Entry 2DXB (X-ray diffraction, 2.25 A resolution); this record covers chains K and L of the 12 polymer chains in the assembly.

== Chain K ==
Name: Thiocyanate hydrolase subunit beta
Source organism: Thiobacillus thioparus
Notes: EC 3.5.5.8
UniProtKB: O66186 (SCNB_THITI); residues 1-157 here correspond to UniProt positions 0-156 (UniProt number = residue number - 1)
Chain sequence (157 residues; each row starts with the number of its first residue):
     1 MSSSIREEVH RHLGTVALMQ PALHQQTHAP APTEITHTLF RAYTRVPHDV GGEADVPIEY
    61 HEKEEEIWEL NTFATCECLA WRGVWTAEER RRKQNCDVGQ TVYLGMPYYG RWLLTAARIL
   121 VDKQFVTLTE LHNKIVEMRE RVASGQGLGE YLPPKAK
Unresolved in the structure: 1-2, 155-157

== Chain L ==
Name: Thiocyanate hydrolase subunit gamma
Source organism: Thiobacillus thioparus
Notes: EC 3.5.5.8
UniProtKB: O66188 (SCNC_THITI); residues 1-243 here correspond to UniProt positions 0-242 (UniProt number = residue number - 1)
Chain sequence (243 residues; row label = number of the first residue in the row):
     1 MSADHDHDHD HDHDHKPAPM VEEVSDFEIL EMAVRELAIE KGLFSAEDHR VWKDYVHTLG
    61 PLPAARLVAK AWLDPEYKKL CIEDGVEASK AVGVNWVTSP PTQFGTPSDY CNLRVLADSP
   121 TLKHVVVCTL CSCYPRPILG QSPEWYRSPN YRRRLVRWPR QVLAEFGLQL PSEVQIRVAD
   181 SNQKTRYIVM PVRPEGTDGW TEDQLAEIVT RDCLIGVAVP KPGITVNAKR PVLKANRPVH
   241 HDH
Unresolved in the structure: 1-23, 240-243
Modified residues: Cys-131 (3-sulfinoalanine; CSD); Cys-133 (s-hydroxycysteine; CSO)
Bound ions: Co3+: Cys-128, Cys-131, Ser-132, Cys-133

== Interface between chain K and chain L ==
Residue-residue contacts (150):
  His-48(K) / Thr-129(L)
  His-48(K) / Leu-130(L)
  His-48(K) / Arg-152(L)
  Asp-49(K) / Leu-130(L)
  Val-50(K) / Thr-129(L)
  Val-50(K) / Arg-152(L)
  Val-50(K) / Arg-153(L)
  Gly-51(K) / Arg-152(L)
  Gly-51(K) / Arg-153(L)
  Gly-52(K) / Arg-153(L)  hydrogen bond (backbone-backbone)
  Gly-52(K) / Val-156(L)
  Gly-52(K) / Arg-157(L)  hydrogen bond (backbone-side chain)
  Glu-53(K) / Arg-153(L)  salt bridge
  Glu-53(K) / Trp-158(L)
  Ala-54(K) / Trp-158(L)  hydrophobic
  Asp-55(K) / Asn-150(L)  hydrogen bond
  Asp-55(K) / Arg-153(L)  salt bridge
  Asp-55(K) / Arg-154(L)
  Val-56(K) / Asn-150(L)  hydrogen bond (backbone-side chain)
  Val-56(K) / Arg-154(L)  hydrogen bond (backbone-side chain)
  Pro-57(K) / Arg-154(L)
  Pro-57(K) / Glu-165(L)
  Ile-58(K) / Asn-150(L)
  Glu-59(K) / Pro-231(L)
  Tyr-60(K) / Trp-145(L)  hydrophobic
  Tyr-60(K) / Ser-148(L)
  Tyr-60(K) / Asn-150(L)  hydrogen bond
  Tyr-60(K) / Tyr-151(L)
  Tyr-60(K) / Arg-154(L)  hydrogen bond
  Tyr-60(K) / Phe-166(L)  hydrophobic
  Tyr-60(K) / Arg-230(L)
  Tyr-60(K) / Pro-231(L)
  His-61(K) / Glu-144(L)
  His-61(K) / Trp-145(L)
  His-61(K) / Pro-231(L)
  His-61(K) / Leu-233(L)
  Glu-62(K) / Trp-145(L)  hydrogen bond
  Glu-62(K) / Arg-211(L)  salt bridge
  Glu-62(K) / Arg-230(L)  salt bridge
  Glu-62(K) / Pro-231(L)  hydrogen bond (backbone-backbone)
  Glu-62(K) / Val-232(L)
  Glu-62(K) / Leu-233(L)  hydrogen bond (backbone-backbone)
  Lys-63(K) / Glu-144(L)
  Lys-63(K) / Leu-233(L)
  Glu-64(K) / Leu-233(L)  hydrogen bond (backbone-backbone)
  Glu-64(K) / Lys-234(L)  salt bridge
  Glu-64(K) / Ala-235(L)  hydrogen bond (side chain-backbone)
  Glu-64(K) / Pro-238(L)
  Glu-65(K) / Pro-238(L)
  Glu-65(K) / Val-239(L)  hydrogen bond (backbone-backbone)
  Glu-66(K) / Ala-235(L)
  Glu-66(K) / Asn-236(L)  hydrogen bond (side chain-backbone)
  Glu-66(K) / Arg-237(L)  hydrogen bond (side chain-backbone)
  Glu-66(K) / Val-239(L)
  Ile-67(K) / Arg-237(L)  hydrogen bond (backbone-backbone)
  Ile-67(K) / Pro-238(L)
  Ile-67(K) / Val-239(L)  hydrophobic
  Trp-68(K) / Phe-27(L)
  Trp-68(K) / Glu-28(L)
  Trp-68(K) / Glu-31(L)
  Leu-70(K) / Lys-53(L)
  Leu-70(K) / Val-239(L)  hydrophobic
  Asn-71(K) / Glu-31(L)
  Asn-71(K) / Arg-35(L)  hydrogen bond
  Asn-71(K) / His-49(L)  hydrogen bond (backbone-side chain)
  Asn-71(K) / Lys-53(L)  hydrogen bond
  Thr-72(K) / Glu-31(L)
  Phe-73(K) / Trp-52(L)
  Phe-73(K) / Val-56(L)  hydrophobic
  Phe-73(K) / Arg-136(L)
  Ala-74(K) / His-49(L)
  Ala-74(K) / Trp-52(L)
  Ala-74(K) / Lys-53(L)
  Thr-75(K) / Phe-44(L)
  Thr-75(K) / His-49(L)  hydrogen bond
  Glu-77(K) / Trp-52(L)
  Glu-77(K) / Thr-106(L)
  Glu-77(K) / Pro-107(L)
  Glu-77(K) / Ser-108(L)  hydrogen bond
  Cys-78(K) / Phe-44(L)  hydrophobic
  Cys-78(K) / Asp-48(L)  hydrogen bond (side chain-backbone)
  Cys-78(K) / His-49(L)
  Cys-78(K) / Trp-52(L)  hydrophobic
  Leu-79(K) / Leu-43(L)  hydrophobic
  Leu-79(K) / Phe-44(L)  hydrophobic
  Ala-80(K) / Pro-107(L)  hydrophobic
  Trp-81(K) / Asp-48(L)
  Trp-81(K) / Trp-52(L)  hydrophobic
  Trp-81(K) / Pro-101(L)
  Trp-81(K) / Thr-102(L)
  Trp-81(K) / Phe-104(L)
  Trp-81(K) / Pro-107(L)
  Arg-82(K) / Leu-43(L)
  Arg-82(K) / Phe-44(L)
  Arg-82(K) / Asp-48(L)  salt bridge
  Val-84(K) / Leu-43(L)  hydrophobic
  Ala-87(K) / Pro-107(L)
  Ala-87(K) / Ser-108(L)
  Ala-87(K) / Tyr-110(L)
  Glu-88(K) / Tyr-110(L)
  Arg-90(K) / Ser-108(L)  hydrogen bond
  Arg-91(K) / Ser-108(L)  hydrogen bond (side chain-backbone)
  Arg-91(K) / Tyr-110(L)  hydrogen bond
  Arg-91(K) / Cys-131(L)
  Arg-91(K) / Cys-133(L)
  Arg-91(K) / Arg-186(L)
  Asn-95(K) / Cys-131(L)
  Tyr-103(K) / Leu-130(L)
  Tyr-103(K) / Arg-152(L)  hydrogen bond
  Leu-104(K) / Pro-149(L)  hydrophobic
  Leu-104(K) / Arg-153(L)
  Met-106(K) / Phe-27(L)  hydrophobic
  Tyr-108(K) / Ser-132(L)  hydrogen bond
  Tyr-108(K) / Arg-147(L)
  Tyr-109(K) / Gln-141(L)
  Tyr-109(K) / Arg-147(L)
  Gly-110(K) / Phe-27(L)
  Leu-113(K) / Phe-27(L)
  Leu-113(K) / Leu-30(L)  hydrophobic
  Leu-113(K) / Glu-31(L)
  Leu-114(K) / Leu-30(L)  hydrophobic
  Ala-117(K) / Val-34(L)  hydrophobic
  Leu-120(K) / Val-34(L)
  Leu-120(K) / Leu-43(L)  hydrophobic
  Phe-125(K) / Lys-41(L)
  Phe-125(K) / Leu-43(L)  hydrophobic
  Val-126(K) / Lys-41(L)
  Glu-130(K) / Lys-41(L)  salt bridge
  Leu-131(K) / Leu-37(L)  hydrophobic
  Lys-134(K) / Ala-33(L)
  Lys-134(K) / Glu-36(L)  salt bridge
  Lys-134(K) / Leu-37(L)
  Lys-134(K) / Glu-40(L)  salt bridge
  Ile-135(K) / Leu-30(L)  hydrophobic
  Ile-135(K) / Ala-33(L)  hydrophobic
  Met-138(K) / Ile-29(L)  hydrophobic
  Met-138(K) / Met-32(L)  hydrophobic
  Met-138(K) / Ala-33(L)
  Met-138(K) / Glu-36(L)
  Arg-141(K) / Met-32(L)
  Arg-141(K) / Glu-36(L)  salt bridge
  Leu-148(K) / Val-24(L)  hydrophobic
  Leu-148(K) / Met-32(L)  hydrophobic
  Gly-149(K) / Met-32(L)
  Glu-150(K) / Lys-53(L)  salt bridge
  Tyr-151(K) / Glu-28(L)
  Tyr-151(K) / Glu-31(L)  hydrogen bond
  Tyr-151(K) / Met-32(L)  hydrophobic
  Tyr-151(K) / Arg-237(L)  hydrogen bond (backbone-side chain)
  Leu-152(K) / Val-24(L)  hydrophobic
Also at the interface, not in a pair above, chain K (67 interface residues in all): Pro-107, Trp-112, Ala-116, Arg-139, Val-142
Also at the interface, not in a pair above, chain L (65 interface residues in all): Ala-38, Val-51, Pro-143

== In short ==
67 residues of chain K and 65 residues of chain L are in contact; the contacts include 29 hydrogen bonds and
11 salt bridges. Polar pairs include Glu-53(K)/Arg-153(L), Asp-55(K)/Arg-153(L) and Glu-62(K)/Arg-211(L).
Cys-128(L), Cys-131(L), Ser-132(L) and Cys-133(L) form the Co3+ site.
Chain K is Thiocyanate hydrolase subunit beta and chain L is Thiocyanate hydrolase subunit gamma, both from
Thiobacillus thioparus; the structure, Recombinant thiocyanate hydrolase comprising partially-modified cobalt
centers, was determined by X-ray diffraction together with 2ZZD and 2DXC from the same study.
